PDB entry 8ZC2 | electron microscopy, 7.82 A resolution (low resolution: residue-level contacts below are approximate; hydrogen-bond / salt-bridge calls are withheld) | chains M and D of the 18 polymer chains in the assembly

# Chain M
Name: Light chain of D1F6 Fab
Organism: Homo sapiens
Notes: antibody fragment or engineered binder
Amino-acid sequence (223 residues; each row starts with the number of its first residue):
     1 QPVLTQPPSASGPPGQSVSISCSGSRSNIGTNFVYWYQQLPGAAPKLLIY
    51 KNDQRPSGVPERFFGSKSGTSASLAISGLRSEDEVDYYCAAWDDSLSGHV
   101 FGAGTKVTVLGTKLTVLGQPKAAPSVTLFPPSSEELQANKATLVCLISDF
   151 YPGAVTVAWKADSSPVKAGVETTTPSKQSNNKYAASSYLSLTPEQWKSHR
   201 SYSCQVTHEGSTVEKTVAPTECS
Unresolved in the structure: 1, 111-117, 222-223
Disulfides: Cys22-Cys89, Cys145-Cys204

# Chain D
Name: Spike glycoprotein
Organism: Severe acute respiratory syndrome coronavirus 2
UniProtKB: P0DTC2 (SPIKE_SARS2); aligned to UniProt positions 14-1204 over residues 17-1211 (the alignment contains insertions or deletions, so no single offset holds)
Amino-acid sequence (1240 residues; each row starts with the number of its first residue; note: 4 numbers in that range are skipped by the numbering (no residue carries them; nothing is unmodelled there)):
    17 QCVNLITRTQSYTNSFTRGVYYPDKVFRSSVLHSTQDLFLPFFSNVTWFH
    67 AIHVSGTNGTKRFDNPVLPFNDGVYFASTEKSNIIRGWIFGTTLDSKTQS
   117 LLIVNNATNVVIKVCEFQFCNDPFLDVYYHKNNKSWMESEFRVYSSANNC
   167 TFEYVSQPFLMDLEGKQGNFKNLREFVFKNIDGYFKIYSKHTPINLGRDL
   217 PQGFSALEPLVDLPIGINITRFQTLLALHRSYLTPGDSSSGWTAGAAAYY
   267 VGYLQPRTFLLKYNENGTITDAVDCALDPLSETKCTLKSFTVEKGIYQTS
   317 NFRVQPTESIVRFPNITNLCPFDEVFNATRFASVYAWNRKRISNCVADYS
   367 VLYNFAPFFAFKCYGVSPTKLNDLCFTNVYADSFVIRGNEVSQIAPGQTG
   417 NIADYNYKLPDDFTGCVIAWNSNKLDSKVGGNYNYLYRLFRKSNLKPFER
   467 DISTEIYQAGNKPCNGVAGFNCYFPLRSYGFRPTYGVGHQPYRVVVLSFE
   517 LLHAPATVCGPKKSTNLVKNKCVNFNFNGLTGTGVLTESNKKFLPFQQFG
   567 RDIADTTDAVRDPQTLEILDITPCSFGGVSVITPGTNTSNQVAVLYQGVN
   617 CTEVPVAIHADQLTPTWRVYSTGSNVFQTRAGCLIGAEYVNNSYECDIPI
   667 GAGICASYQ
   680 TQTKSRSVASQSIIAYTMSLGAENSVAYSNNSIAIPTNFTISVTTEILPV
   730 SMTKTSVDCTMYICGDSTECSNLLLQYGSFCTQLKRALTGIAVEQDKNTQ
   780 EVFAQVKQIYKTPPIKYFGGFNFSQILPDPSKPSKRSPIEDLLFNKVTLA
   830 DAGFIKQYGDCLGDIAARDLICAQKFNGLTVLPPLLTDEMIAQYTSALLA
   880 GTITSGWTFGAGPALQIPFPMQMAYRFNGIGVTQNVLYENQKLIANQFNS
   930 AIGKIQDSLSSTPSALGKLQDVVNHNAQALNTLVKQLSSKFGAISSVLND
   980 ILSRLDPPEAEVQIDRLITGRLQSLQTYVTQQLIRAAEIRASANLAATKM
  1030 SECVLGQSKRVDFCGKGYHLMSFPQSAPHGVVFLHVTYVPAQEKNFTTAP
  1080 AICHDGKAHFPREGVFVSNGTHWFVTQRNFYEPQIITTDNTFVSGNCDVV
  1130 IGIVNNTVYDPLQPELDSFKEELDKYFKNHTSPDVDLGDISGINASVVNI
  1180 QKEIDRLNEVAKNLNESLIDLQELGKYEQYIKGSGRENLYFQGGGGSGYI
  1230 PEAPRDGQAYVRKDGEWVLLSTFLGHHHHHH
Unresolved in the structure: 17-26, 69-81, 97-98, 143-154, 161-167, 177-186, 211-215, 248-262, 621-640, 680-690, 828-855, 1148-1260
Differences from the reference sequence: variant Ile22 (Thr19 in P0DTC2), Ser27 (Ala in P0DTC2), Asp142 (Gly in P0DTC2), Gly213 (Val in P0DTC2), Asp339 (Gly in P0DTC2), Phe371 (Ser in P0DTC2), Pro373 (Ser in P0DTC2), Phe375 (Ser in P0DTC2), Ala376 (Thr in P0DTC2), Asn405 (Asp in P0DTC2), Ser408 (Arg in P0DTC2), Asn417 (Lys in P0DTC2), Lys440 (Asn in P0DTC2), Asn477 (Ser in P0DTC2), Lys478 (Thr in P0DTC2), Ala484 (Glu in P0DTC2), Arg493 (Gln in P0DTC2), Arg498 (Gln in P0DTC2), Tyr501 (Asn in P0DTC2), His505 (Tyr in P0DTC2), Gly614 (Asp in P0DTC2), Tyr655 (His in P0DTC2), Lys683 (Asn679 in P0DTC2), Lys764 (Asn in P0DTC2), Tyr796 (Asp in P0DTC2), His954 (Gln in P0DTC2), Lys969 (Asn in P0DTC2); engineered mutation Pro817 (Phe in P0DTC2), Pro892 (Ala in P0DTC2), Pro899 (Ala in P0DTC2), Pro942 (Ala in P0DTC2), Pro986 (Lys in P0DTC2), Pro987 (Val in P0DTC2); expression tag (1212-1260)
Disulfides: Cys291-Cys301, Cys336-Cys361, Cys379-Cys432, Cys391-Cys525, Cys480-Cys488, Cys538-Cys590, Cys617-Cys649, Cys662-Cys671, Cys738-Cys760, Cys743-Cys749, Cys1032-Cys1043, Cys1082-Cys1126
Swiss-Prot annotation at these positions:
  - glycosylation (N-linked (GlcNAc...) asparagine): Asn20 (complex), Asn125 (hybrid), Asn334 (complex), Asn606 (hybrid)

# Interface between chain M and chain D
Residue-residue contacts (4):
  Glu194(M) - Arg493(D)
  Lys197(M) - Arg493(D)
  Ser198(M) - Asn417(D)
  Arg200(M) - Phe456(D)
Interface residues without a listed pair, chain M (5 interface residues in all): Gln195
Interface residues without a listed pair, chain D (6 interface residues in all): Arg403, Tyr453, Leu455

# Summary
5 residues of chain M and 6 residues of chain D are in contact.
Here chain M is Light chain of D1F6 Fab (Homo sapiens) and chain D is Spike glycoprotein (Severe acute
respiratory syndrome coronavirus 2). Entry 8ZC2 (SARS-CoV-2 Omicron BA.2 spike trimer (6P) in complex with
D1F6 Fab, head-to-head aggregate) was determined by electron microscopy (same publication as 8ZBY, 8ZBZ, 8ZC0,
8ZC1, 8ZC3, 8ZC4, 8ZC5 and 8ZC6).
